Entry 6K12 (X-ray diffraction, 2.79 A resolution); this record covers chains A and F.

== Chain A (and F) ==
Protein: L-lactate dehydrogenase
Source organism: Babesia microti (strain RI)
Notes: EC 1.1.1.27; chain F of this document is another copy of the same molecule, construct and numbering; everything in this record applies to it too
Reference sequence: I7J7V6 (I7J7V6_BABMR); numbering as in UniProt (aligned over 1-332)
Amino-acid sequence (332 residues; numbered 1 to 332; the number before each row is that of its first residue):
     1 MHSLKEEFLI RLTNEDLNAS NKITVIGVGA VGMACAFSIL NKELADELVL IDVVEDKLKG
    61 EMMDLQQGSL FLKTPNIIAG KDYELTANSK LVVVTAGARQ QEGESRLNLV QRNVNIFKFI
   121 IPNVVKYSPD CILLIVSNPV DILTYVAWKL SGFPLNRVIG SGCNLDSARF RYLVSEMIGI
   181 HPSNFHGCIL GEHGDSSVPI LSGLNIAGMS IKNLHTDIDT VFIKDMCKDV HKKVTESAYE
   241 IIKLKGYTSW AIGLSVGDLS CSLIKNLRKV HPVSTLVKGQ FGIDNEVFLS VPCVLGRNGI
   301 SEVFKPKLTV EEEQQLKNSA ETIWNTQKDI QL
Unresolved in the structure: 1-20, 75-76, 214-226 (chain F: 1-20, 60, 82-83, 98-119, 130, 211-228, 306, 324-325)

== Chain A / chain F interface ==
Pairs across the interface (45; chain A residue first):
  Gly179(A) - Arg268(F)  hydrogen bond (backbone-side chain)
  Gly179(A) - Val294(F)
  Ile180(A) - Arg268(F)
  Ile180(A) - Val270(F)  hydrophobic
  Ile180(A) - Val294(F)  hydrophobic
  His181(A) - Leu267(F)
  His181(A) - Arg268(F)  hydrogen bond (backbone-backbone)
  His181(A) - Lys269(F)
  Ser183(A) - Lys269(F)  hydrogen bond
  Asn184(A) - Lys269(F)  hydrogen bond
  Asn184(A) - Val270(F)  hydrogen bond (side chain-backbone)
  His186(A) - His186(F)  hydrogen bond
  His186(A) - Gly208(F)
  Cys188(A) - Ala207(F)
  Cys188(A) - Gly208(F)
  Ser202(A) - Ser210(F)
  Gly203(A) - Asn205(F)  hydrogen bond (backbone-side chain)
  Gly203(A) - Gly208(F)
  Gly203(A) - Met209(F)
  Asn205(A) - Gly203(F)  hydrogen bond (side chain-backbone)
  Asn205(A) - Asn205(F)
  Ile206(A) - Phe304(F)  hydrophobic
  Ala207(A) - Cys188(F)
  Ala207(A) - Val270(F)  hydrophobic
  Gly208(A) - Gly187(F)
  Gly208(A) - Ile200(F)
  Gly208(A) - Gly203(F)
  Met209(A) - Gly203(F)
  Met209(A) - Pro292(F)  hydrophobic
  Met209(A) - Phe304(F)  hydrophobic
  Ser210(A) - Ser202(F)
  Ser210(A) - Gly203(F)
  Asn213(A) - Ser202(F)
  Asn213(A) - Lys307(F)
  Asn213(A) - Leu308(F)
  Leu267(A) - His181(F)
  Arg268(A) - Gly179(F)  hydrogen bond (side chain-backbone)
  Arg268(A) - Ile180(F)
  Arg268(A) - His181(F)  hydrogen bond (backbone-backbone)
  Lys269(A) - His181(F)
  Lys269(A) - Ser183(F)  hydrogen bond
  Lys269(A) - Asn184(F)  hydrogen bond
  Val270(A) - Asn184(F)  hydrogen bond (backbone-side chain)
  Phe304(A) - Ile206(F)  hydrophobic
  Pro306(A) - Met209(F)  hydrophobic
Other interface residues (no listed pair), chain A (25 interface residues in all): Gly187, Pro292, Val294
Other interface residues (no listed pair), chain F (27 interface residues in all): Leu204

== In short ==
The interface between chain A and chain F involves 25 residues on one side and 27 on the other; the contacts
include 13 hydrogen bonds. Polar pairs include Gly179(A)-Arg268(F), Ser183(A)-Lys269(F) and
Asn184(A)-Lys269(F).
Both chains are L-lactate dehydrogenase (Babesia microti (strain RI)). Entry 6K12 (Babesia microti lactate
dehydrogenase apo form (BmLDH)) was determined by X-ray diffraction together with 6K13 from the same study.
